Entry 7RJD (electron microscopy, 3.20 A resolution); this record covers chains D and I of the 10 polymer chains in the assembly.

[Chain D]
Protein: Ubiquinol--cytochrome-c reductase catalytic subunit
Source organism: Candida albicans (strain SC5314 / ATCC MYA-2876)
Reference sequence: A0A1D8PHA3 (A0A1D8PHA3_CANAL); numbering as in UniProt (aligned over 1-288)
Amino-acid sequence (288 residues; each row starts with the number of its first residue):
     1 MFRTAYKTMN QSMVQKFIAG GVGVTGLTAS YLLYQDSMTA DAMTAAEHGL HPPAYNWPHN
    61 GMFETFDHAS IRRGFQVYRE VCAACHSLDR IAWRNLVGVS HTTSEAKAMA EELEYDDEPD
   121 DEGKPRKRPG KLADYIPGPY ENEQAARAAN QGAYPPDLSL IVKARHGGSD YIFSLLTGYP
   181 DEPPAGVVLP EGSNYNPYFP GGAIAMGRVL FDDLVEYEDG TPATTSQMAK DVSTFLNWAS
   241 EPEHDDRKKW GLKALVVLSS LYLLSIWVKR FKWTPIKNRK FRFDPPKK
Disordered / not traced: 1-42, 287-288
Covalently attached groups: heme c (HEC) linked to Cys82, Cys85
Bound ions: heme c Fe near His86 (its only coordinating residue here)
Ligand contacts: heme c (HEC): Val81, Ala84, His86, Asn150, Ala153, Pro155, Pro156, Leu158, Ile161, Arg165, Tyr171, Ile172, Leu175, Leu176, Phe199, Ile204, Ala205, Met206, Val209, Leu210, Val232, Leu236
Swiss-Prot annotation at these positions:
  - binding site (heme c): Cys82, Cys85, His86

[Chain I]
Protein: Ubiquinol--cytochrome-c reductase subunit 9
Source organism: Candida albicans (strain SC5314 / ATCC MYA-2876)
Reference sequence: A0A1D8PLP3 (A0A1D8PLP3_CANAL); numbering as in UniProt (aligned over 1-65)
Amino-acid sequence (65 residues; numbered 1 to 65; the number before each row is that of its first residue):
     1 MLTVLGRLLE RNSIYVATIF GGAFAFQGFF DVAVNKWWEE HNKAKLWKNV KGKFLEGEGE
    61 EEDDE
Disordered / not traced: 1-16, 56-65

[Interface between chain D and chain I]
Contacting residue pairs (33; chain D residue first):
  Pro58(D) - Lys45(I)
  Phe63(D) - Trp38(I)
  Phe63(D) - His41(I)
  Phe63(D) - Asn42(I)  hydrogen bond (backbone-side chain)
  Glu64(D) - Asn42(I)
  Glu64(D) - Lys45(I)
  Thr65(D) - Trp38(I)
  Thr65(D) - Asn42(I)
  Thr65(D) - Lys45(I)
  Phe66(D) - Lys45(I)
  His68(D) - Lys45(I)  hydrogen bond (backbone-backbone)
  His68(D) - Leu46(I)
  His68(D) - Trp47(I)
  Ala69(D) - Val50(I)  hydrophobic
  Arg72(D) - Trp47(I)
  Arg72(D) - Phe54(I)
  Gly98(D) - Trp47(I)
  Val99(D) - Trp47(I)
  Ser100(D) - Trp47(I)
  His101(D) - Trp47(I)
  Thr102(D) - Trp47(I)
  Glu218(D) - Phe54(I)
  Asp219(D) - Phe54(I)
  Lys248(D) - Trp38(I)
  Lys249(D) - Asn35(I)  hydrogen bond
  Lys249(D) - Trp38(I)
  Leu252(D) - Val34(I)  hydrophobic
  Leu252(D) - Trp37(I)  hydrophobic
  Leu252(D) - Trp38(I)  hydrophobic
  Lys253(D) - Asp31(I)  salt bridge
  Lys253(D) - Val34(I)
  Lys253(D) - Asn35(I)
  Val256(D) - Phe30(I)  hydrophobic
Other interface residues (no listed pair), chain D (26 interface residues in all): Met62, Asp67, Arg73, Asp245, Val257, Ser260
Other interface residues (no listed pair), chain I (15 interface residues in all): Glu39, Lys53

[Overview]
The interface between chain D and chain I involves 26 residues on one side and 15 on the other, with 3
hydrogen bonds and 1 salt bridge. Polar contacts include Lys253(D)-Asp31(I), Phe63(D)-Asn42(I) and
Lys249(D)-Asn35(I). Covalently linked heme c: at Cys82(D).
Here chain D is Ubiquinol--cytochrome-c reductase catalytic subunit and chain I is Ubiquinol--cytochrome-c
reductase subunit 9, both from Candida albicans (strain SC5314 / ATCC MYA-2876). Entry 7RJD (Complex III2 from
Candida albicans, inhibitor free, Rieske head domain in c position) was determined by electron microscopy
(same publication as 7RJA, 7RJB, 7RJC and 7RJE).
